5AFH - chains A and E of the 5 polymer chains in the assembly; structure by X-ray diffraction, 2.40 A resolution.

# Chain A (and E)
Name: Acetylcholine-binding protein, neuronal acetylcholine receptor subunit alpha-7
Source organism: Homo sapiens
Notes: chain E of this document is another copy of the same molecule, construct and numbering; everything in this record applies to it too
Sequence (205 residues; each row starts with the number of its first residue; numbering starts at 0):
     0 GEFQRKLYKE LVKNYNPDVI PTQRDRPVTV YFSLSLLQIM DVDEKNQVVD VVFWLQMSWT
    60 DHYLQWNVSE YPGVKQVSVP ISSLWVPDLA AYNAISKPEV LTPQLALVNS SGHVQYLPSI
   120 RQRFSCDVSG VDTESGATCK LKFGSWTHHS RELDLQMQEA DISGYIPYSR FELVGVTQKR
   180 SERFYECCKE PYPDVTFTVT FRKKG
Disulfides: C125-C138
Covalent attachments: N-acetylglucosamine (NAG) linked to N108
Small-molecule neighbours:
  - Alpha-Lobeline (L0B), molecule 1: L36, W53, Q55, L106, Q114, L116
  - Alpha-Lobeline (L0B), molecule 2: Y91, S144, W145, Y184, C186, Y191
What the authors report for this chain:
  - binding site for Alpha-Lobeline: W53

# Chain A / chain E interface
Pairs across the interface (49):
  G0(A) - T21(E)  hydrogen bond (backbone-backbone)
  G0(A) - Y62(E)  hydrogen bond (backbone-side chain)
  E1(A) - Y62(E)
  Q3(A) - V18(E)
  Q3(A) - I19(E)  hydrogen bond (side chain-backbone)
  Q3(A) - T21(E)  hydrogen bond
  R4(A) - N13(E)  hydrogen bond (side chain-backbone)
  R4(A) - Y62(E)
  Y7(A) - N15(E)
  Y7(A) - D17(E)
  Y7(A) - V18(E)  hydrophobic
  Q37(A) - N45(E)  hydrogen bond (side chain-backbone)
  Q37(A) - Q46(E)
  Q37(A) - S124(E)  hydrogen bond
  M39(A) - N45(E)  hydrogen bond (backbone-side chain)
  M39(A) - V47(E)  hydrophobic
  M39(A) - I94(E)  hydrophobic
  D40(A) - N45(E)  hydrogen bond
  V51(A) - I94(E)  hydrophobic
  W53(A) - W145(E)
  Q75(A) - H148(E)
  Q75(A) - E151(E)
  S77(A) - D17(E)
  S77(A) - T146(E)  hydrogen bond
  S77(A) - H147(E)
  P79(A) - D17(E)
  E98(A) - S95(E)
  E98(A) - K96(E)  hydrogen bond (side chain-backbone)
  V99(A) - K96(E)
  L100(A) - A93(E)
  L100(A) - I94(E)
  L100(A) - S95(E)
  L100(A) - K96(E)
  T101(A) - W145(E)
  P102(A) - D87(E)
  P102(A) - A89(E)
  P102(A) - W145(E)  hydrophobic
  L104(A) - D87(E)
  L104(A) - T146(E)
  L106(A) - T146(E)
  L116(A) - W145(E)
  R120(A) - I94(E)
  I165(A) - S124(E)
  Y167(A) - Q46(E)  hydrogen bond (backbone-side chain)
  Y167(A) - S124(E)  hydrogen bond
  Y167(A) - C125(E)  hydrogen bond (side chain-backbone)
  Y167(A) - D126(E)
  R169(A) - K44(E)  hydrogen bond (side chain-backbone)
  R169(A) - N45(E)
Interface residues without a listed pair, chain A (26 interface residues in all): G72
Interface residues without a listed pair, chain E (31 interface residues in all): Y14, Q22, D24, L88, R122, Y191

# Summary
26 residues of chain A and 31 residues of chain E are in contact, with 15 hydrogen bonds. Among the polar
pairs are G0(A)-Y62(E), Q3(A)-I19(E) and Q3(A)-T21(E). Chain A binds Alpha-Lobeline. Covalently linked
N-acetylglucosamine: at N108(A). The paper reports a binding site for Alpha-Lobeline at W53(A).
Both chains are Acetylcholine-binding protein, neuronal acetylcholine receptor subunit alpha-7 (Homo sapiens).
Entry 5AFH (alpha7-AChBP in complex with lobeline) was determined by X-ray diffraction together with 5AFJ,
5AFK, 5AFL, 5AFM and 5AFN from the same study.
